Entry 3ES8 (X-ray diffraction, 2.20 A resolution); this record covers chains A and D of the 8 polymer chains in the assembly.

== Chain A (and D) ==
Name: Muconate cycloisomerase
Source organism: Oceanobacillus iheyensis
Notes: chain D of this document is another copy of the same molecule, construct and numbering; everything in this record applies to it too
Reference sequence: Q8EMJ9 (Q8EMJ9_OCEIH); numbering as in UniProt (aligned over 1-391)
Sequence (391 residues; numbered 1 to 391; the number before each row is that of its first residue):
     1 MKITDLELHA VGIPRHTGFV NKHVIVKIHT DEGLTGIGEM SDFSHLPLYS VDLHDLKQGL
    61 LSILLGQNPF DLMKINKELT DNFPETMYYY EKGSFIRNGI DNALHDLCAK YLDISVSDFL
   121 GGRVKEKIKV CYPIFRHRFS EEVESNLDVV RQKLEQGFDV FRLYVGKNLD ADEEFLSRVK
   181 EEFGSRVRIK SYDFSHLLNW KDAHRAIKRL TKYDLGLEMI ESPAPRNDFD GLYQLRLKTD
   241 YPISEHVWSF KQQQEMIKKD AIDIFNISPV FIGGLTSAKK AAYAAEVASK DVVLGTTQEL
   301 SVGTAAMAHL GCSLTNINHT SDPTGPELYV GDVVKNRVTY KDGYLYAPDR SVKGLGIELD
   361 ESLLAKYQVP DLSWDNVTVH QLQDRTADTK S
Not modelled in the structure: 388-391
UniProt features mapped onto this chain:
  - active site: Y90 (Proton donor), Y164 (Proton acceptor)
  - binding site (substrate): R15, Y89, T296, R385
  - binding site (Mg(2+)): D42, H45, D193, E221, H246, T297
  - site: R162 (Increases basicity of active site Tyr)
  - mutagenesis: H45 (H45Q: Loss of activity), Y90 (Y90F: 3550-fold reduction in catalytic efficiency), R162 (R162N: 17000-fold reduction in catalytic efficiency), Y164 (Y164F: Loss of activity)
Metal / ion sites: Mg2+: D42, H45, T297 (together with (2S)-2-hydroxybutanedioic acid)
Ligand contacts: (2S)-2-hydroxybutanedioic acid (LMR): R15, N21, D42, H45, Y89, Y90, F135, Y164, F271, T296, T297, Q298, R385
From the paper describing this entry:
  - binding site for (2S)-2-hydroxybutanedioic acid: R15, R385
  - contacts within the chain: R162-Y164 (hydrogen bond)
  - mutagenesis - Y90F: decreased catalytic activity

== Interface between chain A and chain D ==
Contacting residue pairs (15):
  N199(A) - S289(D)
  W200(A) - R236(D)
  W200(A) - L237(D)  hydrophobic
  K201(A) - R236(D)  hydrogen bond (side chain-backbone)
  K201(A) - T239(D)  hydrogen bond (side chain-backbone)
  K201(A) - D240(D)
  K201(A) - Y241(D)  hydrogen bond (side chain-backbone)
  K201(A) - P242(D)
  K201(A) - D263(D)  salt bridge
  H204(A) - D240(D)  salt bridge
  R205(A) - D240(D)
  R205(A) - Y241(D)
  K208(A) - D240(D)  salt bridge
  Q234(A) - Y233(D)
  K238(A) - L237(D)  hydrogen bond (side chain-backbone)
Also at the interface, not in a pair above, chain A (9 interface residues in all): D230
Also at the interface, not in a pair above, chain D (11 interface residues in all): I243, D260

== Summary ==
The interface between chain A and chain D involves 9 residues on one side and 11 on the other; the contacts
include 4 hydrogen bonds and 3 salt bridges. Among the polar pairs are K201(A)-D263(D), H204(A)-D240(D) and
K208(A)-D240(D). From the paper: a binding site for (2S)-2-hydroxybutanedioic acid at R15(A) and R385(A); Y90F
of chain A reduces catalytic activity.
Both chains are Muconate cycloisomerase (Oceanobacillus iheyensis). Entry 3ES8 (Crystal structure of divergent
enolase from Oceanobacillus Iheyensis complexed with Mg and L-malate) was determined by X-ray diffraction
(same publication as 3HPF, 3FYY, 3ES7 and 2OQY).
